7F97 - chains A and B; structure by X-ray diffraction, 2.39 A resolution.

== Chain A (and B) ==
Molecule: Proline--tRNA ligase
Organism: Plasmodium falciparum 3D7
Notes: EC 6.1.1.15; chain B of this document is another copy of the same molecule, construct and numbering; everything in this record applies to it too
Reference sequence: Q8I5R7 (SYP_PLAF7); numbering as in UniProt (aligned over 254-746)
Amino-acid sequence (497 residues; numbered 250 to 746; the number before each row is that of its first residue):
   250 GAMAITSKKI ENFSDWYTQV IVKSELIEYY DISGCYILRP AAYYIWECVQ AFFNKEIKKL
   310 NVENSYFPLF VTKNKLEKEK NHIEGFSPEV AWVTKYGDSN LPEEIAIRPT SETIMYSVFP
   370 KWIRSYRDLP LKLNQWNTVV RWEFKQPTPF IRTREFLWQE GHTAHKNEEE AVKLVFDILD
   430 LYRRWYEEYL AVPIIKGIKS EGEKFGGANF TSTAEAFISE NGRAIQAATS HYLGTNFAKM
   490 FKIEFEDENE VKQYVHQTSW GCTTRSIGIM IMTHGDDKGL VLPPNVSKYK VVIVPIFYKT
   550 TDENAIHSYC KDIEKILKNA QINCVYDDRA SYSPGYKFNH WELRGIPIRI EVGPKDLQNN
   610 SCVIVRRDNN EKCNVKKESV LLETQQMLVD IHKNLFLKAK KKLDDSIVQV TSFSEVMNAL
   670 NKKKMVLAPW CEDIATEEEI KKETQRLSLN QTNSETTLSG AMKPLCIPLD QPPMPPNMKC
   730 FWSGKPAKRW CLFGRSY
Disordered / not traced: 250-251, 699-706 (chain B: 250-251, 327-335, 701-705)
Differences from the reference sequence: expression tag (250-253)
UniProt features mapped onto this chain:
  - binding site (ATP): Arg390 to Lys394, Arg401 to Phe405, Gln475 to Ala477, Thr512 to Arg514
  - binding site (L-proline): Arg390, His480
Small-molecule neighbours:
  - L-proline (1XK; 4-[(3S)-3-cyclopropyl-3-(hydroxymethyl)-2-oxidanylidene-pyrrolidin-1-yl]-N-[[3-fluoranyl-5-(1-methylpyrazol-4-yl)phenyl]methyl]-6-methyl-pyridine-2-carboxamide): Arg390, Glu392, Lys394, Gln395, Pro396, Phe399, Ile400, Arg401, Thr402, Arg403, Phe405, Trp407, Gln475, Ala476, Ala477, Thr478, Gly510, Cys511, Thr512, Arg514, Tyr746
  - 1,4-butanediol (BU1): Glu493, Lys501, Gln502, Tyr503
  - proline (PRO): Thr359, Glu361, Arg390, Trp407, Glu409, His411, Phe454, Thr478, His480, Ser508, Trp509, Gly510
Reported in the primary citation:
  - binding site for L-proline: Arg403
  - conformationally variable residues (side-chain flip): Arg390, Glu392, Lys394, Arg401, Arg403

== Interface between chain A and chain B ==
Pairs across the interface (109; chain A residue first):
  Glu277(A) with Val367(B); Trp371(B), hydrogen bond
  Tyr279(A) with Pro317(B), hydrophobic; Phe319(B), hydrogen bond (side chain-backbone); Val320(B); Lys324(B), hydrogen bond; Ile363(B)
  Asp280(A) with Lys324(B)
  Ile281(A) with Phe319(B), hydrophobic; Thr321(B); Ile354(B), hydrophobic
  Ile286(A) with Tyr315(B); Phe316(B), hydrophobic; Pro317(B); Val367(B), hydrophobic
  Leu287(A) with Ser314(B); Tyr315(B), hydrogen bond (backbone-backbone)
  Arg288(A) with Trp371(B)
  Pro289(A) with Glu312(B); Asn313(B); Leu382(B), hydrophobic
  Tyr292(A) with Asn313(B); Ser314(B); Tyr315(B), hydrophobic
  Glu296(A) with Asn303(B); Lys307(B), salt bridge; Asn313(B), hydrogen bond
  Lys307(A) with Glu296(B), salt bridge
  Glu312(A) with Pro289(B); Lys537(B), salt bridge
  Asn313(A) with Pro289(B); Tyr292(B); Glu296(B), hydrogen bond
  Ser314(A) with Leu287(B); Tyr292(B)
  Tyr315(A) with Ile286(B); Leu287(B), hydrogen bond (backbone-backbone); Tyr292(B), hydrophobic; Thr387(B), hydrogen bond; Glu404(B), hydrogen bond; Leu406(B)
  Phe316(A) with Ile286(B), hydrophobic
  Pro317(A) with Tyr279(B), hydrophobic; Cys284(B), hydrophobic; Ile286(B); Glu404(B)
  Leu318(A) with Glu404(B), hydrogen bond (backbone-side chain)
  Phe319(A) with Tyr279(B), hydrogen bond (backbone-side chain); Ile281(B), hydrophobic; Ile356(B), hydrophobic; Val389(B), hydrophobic; Trp391(B), hydrophobic
  Val320(A) with Tyr279(B)
  Thr321(A) with Asp280(B), hydrogen bond; Ile281(B)
  Lys324(A) with Asp280(B), salt bridge
  Ser336(A) with Gly346(B)
  Pro337(A) with Tyr345(B); Gly346(B)
  Val339(A) with Lys344(B); Tyr345(B); Gly346(B), hydrogen bond (backbone-backbone)
  Ala340(A) with Val342(B), hydrophobic; Lys344(B)
  Trp341(A) with Val342(B); Thr343(B), hydrogen bond (backbone-backbone); Lys344(B), hydrogen bond (backbone-backbone); Gly346(B)
  Val342(A) with Ala340(B), hydrophobic; Trp341(B); Val342(B), hydrophobic; Ile356(B), hydrophobic
  Thr343(A) with Trp341(B), hydrogen bond (backbone-backbone); Thr343(B), hydrogen bond
  Lys344(A) with Val339(B); Ala340(B); Trp341(B), hydrogen bond (backbone-backbone)
  Tyr345(A) with Val339(B); Trp391(B); Phe393(B), hydrophobic
  Gly346(A) with Pro337(B); Glu338(B); Val339(B), hydrogen bond (backbone-backbone); Trp341(B), hydrogen bond (backbone-side chain)
  Leu350(A) with Phe393(B), hydrophobic
  Glu353(A) with Lys344(B), salt bridge
  Ile354(A) with Ile281(B), hydrophobic; Trp391(B), hydrophobic
  Ile356(A) with Phe319(B), hydrophobic; Val342(B), hydrophobic; Ile356(B), hydrophobic
  Ile363(A) with Tyr279(B)
  Val367(A) with Ile286(B), hydrophobic
  Lys370(A) with Glu277(B), salt bridge
  Trp371(A) with Glu277(B), hydrogen bond; Arg288(B)
  Leu382(A) with Pro289(B), hydrophobic
  Thr387(A) with Tyr315(B), hydrogen bond
  Val389(A) with Phe319(B), hydrophobic
  Trp391(A) with Phe319(B), hydrophobic; Tyr345(B); Leu350(B); Ile354(B), hydrophobic
  Glu404(A) with Tyr315(B), hydrogen bond; Pro317(B); Leu318(B), hydrogen bond (side chain-backbone)
  Leu406(A) with Tyr315(B)
  Lys537(A) with Glu312(B), salt bridge
  Ser580(A) with Arg376(B), hydrogen bond
Also at the interface, not in a pair above, chain A (55 interface residues in all): Cys284, Tyr285, Asn303, Asp347, Ser366, Arg376, Trp385
Also at the interface, not in a pair above, chain B (55 interface residues in all): Tyr278, Tyr285, Ser336, Glu353, Lys370, Tyr581

== Summary ==
The chain A/chain B interface involves 55 residues from each chain; the contacts include 25 hydrogen bonds and
7 salt bridges. Polar contacts include Glu296(A)-Lys307(B), Glu312(A)-Lys537(B) and Lys324(A)-Asp280(B).
Ligands of chain A: proline, L-proline and 1,4-butanediol. The paper reports a binding site for L-proline at
Arg403(A); conformational variability at Arg390(A), Glu392(A) and Lys394(A) among others.
Chain A and chain B are both Proline--tRNA ligase (Plasmodium falciparum 3D7); the structure, Plasmodium
falciparum Prolyl-tRNA Synthetase (PfPRS) in Complex with L-proline and compound L97, was determined by X-ray
diffraction together with 7F96 from the same study.
